8QOX - chains V and X of the 7 polymer chains in the assembly; structure by electron microscopy, 11.20 A resolution (very low resolution: no residue pairs are listed; an interface is given only as per-side residue counts).

Chain V:
Protein: S-layer protein A
Organism: Sulfolobus acidocaldarius DSM 639
UniProtKB: Q4J6E5 (SLAA_SULAC); residues -28 to 1395 here correspond to UniProt positions 1-1424 (UniProt number = residue number + 29)
Chain sequence (1424 residues; numbered -28 to 1395; the number before each row is that of its first residue; numbers below 1 keep their minus sign (Met-28 is residue -28)):
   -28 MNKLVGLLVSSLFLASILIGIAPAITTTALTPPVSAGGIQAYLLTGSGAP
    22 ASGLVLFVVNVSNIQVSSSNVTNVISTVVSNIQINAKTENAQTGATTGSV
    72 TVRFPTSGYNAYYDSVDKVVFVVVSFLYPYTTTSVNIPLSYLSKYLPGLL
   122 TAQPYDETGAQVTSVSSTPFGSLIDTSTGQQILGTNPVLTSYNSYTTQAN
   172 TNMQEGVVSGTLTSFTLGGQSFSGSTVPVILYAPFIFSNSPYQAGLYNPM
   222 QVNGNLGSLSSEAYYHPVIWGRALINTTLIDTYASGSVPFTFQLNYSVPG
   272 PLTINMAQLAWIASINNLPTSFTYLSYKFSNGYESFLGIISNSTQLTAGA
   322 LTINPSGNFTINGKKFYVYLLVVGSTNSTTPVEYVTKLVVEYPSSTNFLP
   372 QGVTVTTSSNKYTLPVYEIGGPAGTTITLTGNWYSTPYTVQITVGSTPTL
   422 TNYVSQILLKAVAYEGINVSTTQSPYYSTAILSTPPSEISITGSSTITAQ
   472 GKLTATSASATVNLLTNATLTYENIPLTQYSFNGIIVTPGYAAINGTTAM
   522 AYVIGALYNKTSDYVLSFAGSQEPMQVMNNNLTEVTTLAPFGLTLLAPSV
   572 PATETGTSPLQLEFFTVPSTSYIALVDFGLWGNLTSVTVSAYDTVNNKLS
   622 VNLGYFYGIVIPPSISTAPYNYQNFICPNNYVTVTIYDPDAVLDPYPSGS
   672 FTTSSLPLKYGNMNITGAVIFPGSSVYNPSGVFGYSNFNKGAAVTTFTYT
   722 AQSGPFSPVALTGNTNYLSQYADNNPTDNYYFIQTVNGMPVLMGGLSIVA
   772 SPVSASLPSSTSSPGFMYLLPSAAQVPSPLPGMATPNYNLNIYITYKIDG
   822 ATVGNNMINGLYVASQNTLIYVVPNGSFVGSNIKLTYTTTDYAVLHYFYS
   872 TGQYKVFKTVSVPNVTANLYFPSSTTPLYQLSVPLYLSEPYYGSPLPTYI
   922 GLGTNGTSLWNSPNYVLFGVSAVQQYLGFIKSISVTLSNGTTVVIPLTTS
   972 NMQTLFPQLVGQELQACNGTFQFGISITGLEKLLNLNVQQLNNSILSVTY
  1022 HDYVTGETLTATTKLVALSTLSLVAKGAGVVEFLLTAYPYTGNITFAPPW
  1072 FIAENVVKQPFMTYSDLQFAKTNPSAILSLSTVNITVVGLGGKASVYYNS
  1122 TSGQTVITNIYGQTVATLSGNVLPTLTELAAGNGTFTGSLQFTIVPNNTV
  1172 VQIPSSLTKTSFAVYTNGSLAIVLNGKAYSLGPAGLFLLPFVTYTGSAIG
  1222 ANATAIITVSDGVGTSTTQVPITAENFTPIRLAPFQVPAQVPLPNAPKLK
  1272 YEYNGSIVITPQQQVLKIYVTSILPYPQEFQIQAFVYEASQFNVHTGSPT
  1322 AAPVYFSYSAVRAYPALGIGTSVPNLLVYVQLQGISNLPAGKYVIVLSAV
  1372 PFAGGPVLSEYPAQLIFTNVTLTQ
Unresolved in the structure: -28 to 0
Disulfide bonds: Cys648-Cys988
Curated features (UniProtKB/Swiss-Prot):
  - glycosylation (N-linked (GlcNAc...) asparagine): Asn31, Asn41, Asn247, Asn266, Asn313, Asn329, Asn348, Asn439, Asn488, Asn516, Asn530, Asn552, Asn604, Asn685, Asn846, Asn885, Asn926, Asn960, Asn989, Asn1013 and 8 more in UniProt

Chain X:
Protein: Conserved membrane protein
Organism: Sulfolobus acidocaldarius DSM 639
UniProtKB: Q4J6E6 (Q4J6E6_SULAC); numbering as in UniProt (aligned over 1-475)
Chain sequence (475 residues; numbered 1 to 475; the number before each row is that of its first residue):
     1 MNKNLAILTPIVLLSLVLAPIAISAVTINGITFYSPVPNQTYKYGQQLVL
    51 SIQSQPNALVTLYVYDPKGNVVYNNVYQTNSSGGLTATIATFGSTPGFTT
   101 VGTYTVSLSVQGTTSESASVNVQYVPLTSTITATVVNQEGSPLAGATVQL
   151 YNTTSGSNTLVATQTTNSQGVATFTVLSFPGVTQTFKLVASLQGYAASTA
   201 SVSITGQQNASVTITLVPAVVTIAPMYVIQNGTVIGSGPSLSSIVVYQGL
   251 PAYILAQVSFAGQRVTTAPVSAQVYYPNGTQTVKASVITSGKYAGMYNIT
   301 IMPPTESVQNYVFQLLIVANYTTSSGQTLSTKYLMSVQANQNLQALVNKE
   351 ISSLVQNITNLEKTVNNLQTQISTLNSSLSSLSQRITSLQNTLASLNSTI
   401 SSLSGTASSLSSQLNALQGKISSLNSSITNLSGQLNSLQSKVNSLTPLVY
   451 GGIIAGIIGLIVAIVAIVLVYRKIS
Unresolved in the structure: 1-24

Chain V / chain X interface:
At this resolution (11 A) residue pairs are not listed: 31 residues of chain V and 21 of chain X lie at the interface.

Overview:
31 residues of chain V face 21 of chain X across their interface.
Here chain V is S-layer protein A and chain X is Conserved membrane protein, both from Sulfolobus
acidocaldarius DSM 639. Entry 8QOX (Two-component assembly of SlaA and SlaB S-layer proteins of Sulfolobus
acidocaldarius) was determined by electron microscopy (same publication as 8QP0, 8AN2, 8AN3 and 7ZCX).
